2YOX - chain A; structure by X-ray diffraction, 1.90 A resolution.

# Chain A
Name: Rbam17540
Source organism: Bacillus amyloliquefaciens
Notes: EC 1.-.-.-
UniProt: E1UUV3 (E1UUV3_BACAS); numbering as in UniProt (aligned over 28-205)
Amino-acid sequence (178 residues; row label = number of the first residue in the row):
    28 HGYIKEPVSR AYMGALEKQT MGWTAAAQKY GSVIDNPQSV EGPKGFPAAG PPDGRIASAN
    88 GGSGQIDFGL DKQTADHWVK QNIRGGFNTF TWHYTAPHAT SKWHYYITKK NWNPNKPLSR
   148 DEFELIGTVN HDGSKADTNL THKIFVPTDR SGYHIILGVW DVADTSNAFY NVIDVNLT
Bound ions: Cu+: His-28, His-125
From the paper describing this entry:
  - binding site for Cu+: Ala-123

# Overview
His-28 and His-125 coordinate Cu+. From the paper: a binding site for Cu+ at Ala-123.
Chain A is Rbam17540 (Bacillus amyloliquefaciens); the structure, Bacillus amyloliquefaciens CBM33 in complex
with Cu(I) after photoreduction, was determined by X-ray diffraction together with 2YOW and 2YOY from the same
study.
